9N4Z - chains M and P of the 204 polymer chains in the assembly; structure by electron microscopy, 3.00 A resolution.

[Chain M]
Name: Flagellar motor switch protein FliM
From: Salmonella enterica subsp. enterica serovar Typhimurium
UniProtKB: P26418 (FLIM_SALTY); residues 1-334 here = UniProt positions 1-334
Chain sequence (334 residues; numbered 1 to 334; the number before each row is that of its first residue):
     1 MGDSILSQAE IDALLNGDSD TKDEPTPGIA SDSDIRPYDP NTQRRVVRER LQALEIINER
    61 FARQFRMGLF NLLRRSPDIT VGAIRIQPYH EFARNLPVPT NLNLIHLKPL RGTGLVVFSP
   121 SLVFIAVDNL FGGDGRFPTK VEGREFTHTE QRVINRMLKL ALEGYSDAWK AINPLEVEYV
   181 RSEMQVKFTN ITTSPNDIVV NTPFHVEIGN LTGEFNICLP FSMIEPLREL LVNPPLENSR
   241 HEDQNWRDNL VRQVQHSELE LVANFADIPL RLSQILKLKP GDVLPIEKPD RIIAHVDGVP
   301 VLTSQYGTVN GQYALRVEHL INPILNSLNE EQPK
Unresolved in the structure: 1-32, 324-334
Curated features (UniProtKB/Swiss-Prot):
  - mutagenesis: Asn155 (N155E: Altered motor bias with clockwise rotation, partially suppresses a yhjH disruption), Leu160 (L160D: Altered motor bias with clockwise rotation, partially suppresses a yhjH disruption)

[Chain P]
Name: Flagellar motor switch protein FliN
From: Salmonella enterica subsp. enterica serovar Typhimurium
UniProtKB: P26419 (FLIN_SALTY); residue numbers follow UniProt; this construct covers 1-137
Chain sequence (137 residues; each row starts with the number of its first residue):
     1 MSDMNNPSDE NTGALDDLWA DALNEQKATT TKSAADAVFQ QLGGGDVSGA MQDIDLIMDI
    61 PVKLTVELGR TRMTIKELLR LTQGSVVALD GLAGEPLDIL INGYLIAQGE VVVVADKYGV
   121 RITDIITPSE RMRRLSR
Unresolved in the structure: 1-52, 136-137

[Chain M / chain P interface]
Residue-residue contacts - 12 pairs, chain M then chain P:
  Asp34(M) - Val114(P)
  Asp34(M) - Ala115(P)  hydrogen bond (side chain-backbone)
  Ile35(M) - Val112(P)  hydrophobic
  Ile35(M) - Val114(P)  hydrophobic
  Ile35(M) - Arg121(P)
  Arg36(M) - Val112(P)
  Arg36(M) - Val113(P)  hydrogen bond (backbone-backbone)
  Arg36(M) - Asp116(P)  salt bridge
  Pro37(M) - Val113(P)
  Tyr38(M) - Val111(P)  hydrophobic
  Tyr38(M) - Val113(P)  hydrophobic
  Thr193(M) - Gln83(P)
Other interface residues (no listed pair), chain P (10 interface residues in all): Gly84, Tyr118

[Overview]
Chain M and chain P form an interface of 6 and 10 residues respectively, with 2 hydrogen bonds and 1 salt
bridge. Among the polar pairs are Arg36(M)-Asp116(P), Asp34(M)-Ala115(P) and Arg36(M)-Val113(P). UniProt lists
2 mutagenesis sites on chain M.
Here chain M is Flagellar motor switch protein FliM and chain P is Flagellar motor switch protein FliN, both
from Salmonella enterica subsp. enterica serovar Typhimurium. Entry 9N4Z (CCW Flagellar Switch Complex - FliF,
FliG, FliM, and FliN forming 34-mer C-ring from Salmonella) was determined by electron microscopy together
with 9N49 from the same study.
